9D3D - chains B and H of the 8 polymer chains in the assembly; structure by electron microscopy, 3.41 A resolution.

[Chain B]
Protein: HIV-1 BG505 DS-SOSIP gp120
From: Human immunodeficiency virus 1
Reference sequence: Q2N0S6 (Q2N0S6_9HIV1); the construct lacks a stretch of the UniProt sequence and is renumbered around it, so the offset changes along the chain: 31-141 = UniProt 30-140; 150-185 = UniProt 141-176; 189-309 = UniProt 188-308; 312-321 = UniProt 309-318; 2 more segments
Sequence (481 residues; each row starts with the number of its first residue; note: 14 numbers in that range are skipped by the numbering (no residue carries them; nothing is unmodelled there); a row labelled like 185A-185K holds insertion residues (185A, then the next letters in order)):
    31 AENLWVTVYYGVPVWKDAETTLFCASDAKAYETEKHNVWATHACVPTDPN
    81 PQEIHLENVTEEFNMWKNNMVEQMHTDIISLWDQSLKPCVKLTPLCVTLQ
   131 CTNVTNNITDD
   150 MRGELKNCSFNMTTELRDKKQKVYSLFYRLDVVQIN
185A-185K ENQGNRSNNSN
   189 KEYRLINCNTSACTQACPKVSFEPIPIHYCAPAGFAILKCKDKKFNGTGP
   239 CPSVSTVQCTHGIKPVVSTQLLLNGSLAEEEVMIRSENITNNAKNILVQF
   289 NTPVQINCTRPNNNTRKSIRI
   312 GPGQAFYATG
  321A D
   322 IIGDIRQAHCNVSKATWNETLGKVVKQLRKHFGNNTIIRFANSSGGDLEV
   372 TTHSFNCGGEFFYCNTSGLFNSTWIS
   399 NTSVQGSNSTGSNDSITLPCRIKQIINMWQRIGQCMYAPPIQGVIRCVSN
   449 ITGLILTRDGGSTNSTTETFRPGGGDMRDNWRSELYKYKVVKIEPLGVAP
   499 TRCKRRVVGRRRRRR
Unresolved in the structure: 31-32, 185A-185K, 399-410, 506-513
Sequence notes: conflict Cys201 (Ile200 in Q2N0S6), Asn332 (Thr330 in Q2N0S6), Cys433 (Ala430 in Q2N0S6), Cys501 (Ala498 in Q2N0S6); expression tag (509-513)
Disulfides: Cys54-Cys74, Cys119-Cys205, Cys126-Cys196, Cys131-Cys157, Cys201-Cys433, Cys218-Cys247, Cys228-Cys239, Cys296-Cys331, Cys378-Cys445, Cys385-Cys418
Covalently attached groups: N-acetylglucosamine (NAG) linked to Asn88, Asn133, Asn137, Asn156, Asn197, Asn234, Asn262, Asn276, Asn295, Asn301, Asn332, Asn339, Asn355, Asn363, Asn386, Asn392, Asn448; glycan linked to Asn160

[Chain H]
Protein: PGT145 R100aS Heavy Chain
From: Homo sapiens
Sequence (244 residues; row label = number of the first residue in the row; note: 2 numbers in that range are skipped by the numbering (no residue carries them; nothing is unmodelled there); a row labelled like 52A-52C holds insertion residues (52A, then the next letters in order)):
     1 QVQLVQSGAEVKKPGSSVKVSCKASGNSFSNHDVHWVRQATGQGLEWMGW
    51 MS
52A-52C HEG
    53 DKTGLAQKFQGRV
    68 TITRDSGASTVYMEL
82A-82C RGL
    83 TADDTAIYYCLTGSKHRL
100A-100R SDYFLYNEYGPNYEEWGD
   101 YLATLDVWGHGTAVTVSSASTKGPSVFPLAPSSKSTSGGTAALGCLVKDY
   151 FPEPVTVSWNSGALTSGVHTFPAVLQSSGLYSLSSVVTVPSSSLGTQTYI
   201 CNVNHKPSNTKVDKKVEPKSCD
Unresolved in the structure: 119-222
Modified positions: Tyr100F (O-sulfo-L-tyrosine; TYS); Tyr100I (O-sulfo-L-tyrosine; TYS)
Disulfides: Cys22-Cys92

[How chain B and chain H interact]
Residue-residue contacts (6):
  Asn160(B) with Tyr100C(H), hydrogen bond
  Thr162(B) with Asn100G(H)
  Arg166(B) with Asn100G(H), hydrogen bond (backbone-side chain); Tyr100I(H), hydrogen bond (side chain-backbone)
  Asp167(B) with Tyr100M(H)
  Lys169(B) with Tyr100M(H)
Also at the interface, not in a pair above, chain B (8 interface residues in all): Thr123, Val127, Met161
Also at the interface, not in a pair above, chain H (7 interface residues in all): Leu100E, Glu100H, Pro100K

[Summary]
8 residues of chain B face 7 of chain H across their interface; the contacts include 3 hydrogen bonds. Polar
pairs include Asn160(B)-Tyr100C(H), Arg166(B)-Tyr100I(H) and Arg166(B)-Asn100G(H). Covalently linked
N-acetylglucosamine: at Asn88(B), Asn133(B), Asn137(B), Asn156(B), Asn197(B) and Asn234(B) and 11 more.
Chain B is HIV-1 BG505 DS-SOSIP gp120 (Human immunodeficiency virus 1) and chain H is PGT145 R100aS Heavy
Chain (Homo sapiens); the structure, Cryo-EM structure of PGT145 R100aS Fab bound to HIV-1 BG505 DS-SOSIP.664
Env trimer, was determined by electron microscopy, deposited together with 9D1W.
